Entry 6RRD (electron microscopy, 3.10 A resolution); this record covers chains U and A of the 20 polymer chains in the assembly.

[Chain U]
Molecule: Nontemplate strand
Source organism: synthetic construct
Sequence (70 nucleotides; row label = number of the first residue in the row):
     1 GGTTTAGTCATGGAGTACAAGTGTGAGGAAAAGTAGTTGGGAGGTACTTC
    51 ATGCGAAAGCAGTTGAAGAC
Disordered / not traced: 1-10, 46-54, 68-70

[Chain A]
Molecule: DNA-directed RNA polymerase I subunit RPA190
Source organism: Saccharomyces cerevisiae
Notes: EC 2.7.7.6
UniProt: P10964 (RPA1_YEAST); residues 1-1664 here = UniProt positions 1-1664
Chain sequence (1664 residues; numbered 1 to 1664; the number before each row is that of its first residue):
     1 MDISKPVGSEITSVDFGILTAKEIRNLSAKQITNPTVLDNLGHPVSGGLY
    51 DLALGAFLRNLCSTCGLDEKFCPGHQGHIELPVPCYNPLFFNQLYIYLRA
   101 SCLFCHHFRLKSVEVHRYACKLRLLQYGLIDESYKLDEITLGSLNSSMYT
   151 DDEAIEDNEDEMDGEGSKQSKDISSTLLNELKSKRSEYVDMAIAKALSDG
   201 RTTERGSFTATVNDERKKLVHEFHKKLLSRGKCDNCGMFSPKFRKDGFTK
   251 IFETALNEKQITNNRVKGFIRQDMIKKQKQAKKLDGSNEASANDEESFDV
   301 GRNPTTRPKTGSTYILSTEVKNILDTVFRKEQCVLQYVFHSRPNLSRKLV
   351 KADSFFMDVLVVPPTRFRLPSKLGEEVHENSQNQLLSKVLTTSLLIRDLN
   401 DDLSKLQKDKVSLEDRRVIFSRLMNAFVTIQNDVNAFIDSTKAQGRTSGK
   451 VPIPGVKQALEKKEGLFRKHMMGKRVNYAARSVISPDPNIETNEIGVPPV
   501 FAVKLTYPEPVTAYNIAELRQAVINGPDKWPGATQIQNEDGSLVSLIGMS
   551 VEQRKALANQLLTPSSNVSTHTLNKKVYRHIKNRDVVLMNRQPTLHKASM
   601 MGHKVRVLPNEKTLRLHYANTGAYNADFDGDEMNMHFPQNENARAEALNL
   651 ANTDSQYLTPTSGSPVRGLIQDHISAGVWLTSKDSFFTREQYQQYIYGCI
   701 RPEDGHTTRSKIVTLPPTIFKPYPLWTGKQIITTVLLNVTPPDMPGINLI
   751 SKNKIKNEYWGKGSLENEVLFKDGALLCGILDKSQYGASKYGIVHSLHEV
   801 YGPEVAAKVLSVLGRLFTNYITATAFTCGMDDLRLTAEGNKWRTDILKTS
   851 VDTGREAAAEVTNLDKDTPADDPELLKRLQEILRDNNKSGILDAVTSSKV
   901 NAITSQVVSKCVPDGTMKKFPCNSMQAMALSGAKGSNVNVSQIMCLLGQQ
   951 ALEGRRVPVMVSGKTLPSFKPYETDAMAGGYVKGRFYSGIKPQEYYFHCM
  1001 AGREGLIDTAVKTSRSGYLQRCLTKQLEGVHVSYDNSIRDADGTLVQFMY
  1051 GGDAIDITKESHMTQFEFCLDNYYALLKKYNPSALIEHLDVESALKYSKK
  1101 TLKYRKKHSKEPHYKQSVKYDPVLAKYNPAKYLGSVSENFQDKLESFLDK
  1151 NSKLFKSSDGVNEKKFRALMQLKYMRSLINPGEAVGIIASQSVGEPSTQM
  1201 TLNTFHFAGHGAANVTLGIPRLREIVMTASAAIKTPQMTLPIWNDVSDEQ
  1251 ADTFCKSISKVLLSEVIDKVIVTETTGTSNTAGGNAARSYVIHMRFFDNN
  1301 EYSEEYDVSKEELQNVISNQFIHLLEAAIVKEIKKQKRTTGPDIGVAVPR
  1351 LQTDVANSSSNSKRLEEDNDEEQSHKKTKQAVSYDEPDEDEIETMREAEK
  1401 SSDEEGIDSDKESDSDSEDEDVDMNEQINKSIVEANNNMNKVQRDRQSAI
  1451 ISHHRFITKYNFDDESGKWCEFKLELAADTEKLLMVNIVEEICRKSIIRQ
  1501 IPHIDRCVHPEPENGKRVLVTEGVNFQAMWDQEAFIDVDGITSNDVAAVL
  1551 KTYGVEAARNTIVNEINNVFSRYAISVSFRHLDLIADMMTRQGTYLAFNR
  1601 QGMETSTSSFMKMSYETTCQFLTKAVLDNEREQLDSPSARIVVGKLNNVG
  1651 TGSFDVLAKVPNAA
Disordered / not traced: 23, 142-171, 271-311, 407-416, 1154-1159, 1206-1213, 1279-1286, 1339-1432, 1664
Swiss-Prot annotation at these positions:
  - region: Pro992 to Glu1004 (Bridging helix)
  - binding site (Zn(2+)): Cys62, Cys65, Cys72, His75, Cys102, Cys105, Cys233, Cys236
  - binding site (Mg(2+)): Asp627, Asp629, Asp631
  - modified residue (Phosphoserine): Ser889, Ser1636

[How chain U and chain A interact]
Residue-residue contacts (4; chain U residue first):
  DA61(U) - Thr1228(A)  phosphate contact
  DA61(U) - Ser1230(A)  phosphate contact
  DG62(U) - Gln1601(A)  phosphate contact
  DT63(U) - His221(A)  salt bridge to the phosphate
Also at the interface, not in a pair above, chain U (6 interface residues in all): DG55, DG59, DC60
Also at the interface, not in a pair above, chain A (6 interface residues in all): Lys450, Arg1223

[Overview]
Chain U and chain A each contribute 6 residues to their interface, with 1 salt bridge. The salt-bridged pair
is DT63(U)-His221(A). From UniProt: 8 Zn2+-binding residues and 3 Mg2+-binding residues on chain A.
Here chain U is Nontemplate strand (synthetic construct) and chain A is DNA-directed RNA polymerase I subunit
RPA190 (Saccharomyces cerevisiae). Entry 6RRD (RNA Polymerase I Pre-initiation complex DNA opening
intermediate 1) was determined by electron microscopy (same publication as 6RQH, 6RQL, 6RQT, 6RUI, 6RUO and
6RWE).
